Entry 6IZR (electron microscopy, 4.70 A resolution (low resolution: residue-level contacts below are approximate; hydrogen-bond / salt-bridge calls are withheld)); this record covers chains B and b of the 30 polymer chains in the assembly.

Chain B (and b):
Molecule: Putative plasmid segregation protein ParM
From: Clostridium botulinum Prevot_594
Notes: chain b of this document is another copy of the same molecule, construct and numbering; everything in this record applies to it too
UniProt: A0A0B4W229 (A0A0B4W229_CLOBO); residue numbers follow UniProt; this construct covers 1-349
Chain sequence (349 residues; row label = number of the first residue in the row):
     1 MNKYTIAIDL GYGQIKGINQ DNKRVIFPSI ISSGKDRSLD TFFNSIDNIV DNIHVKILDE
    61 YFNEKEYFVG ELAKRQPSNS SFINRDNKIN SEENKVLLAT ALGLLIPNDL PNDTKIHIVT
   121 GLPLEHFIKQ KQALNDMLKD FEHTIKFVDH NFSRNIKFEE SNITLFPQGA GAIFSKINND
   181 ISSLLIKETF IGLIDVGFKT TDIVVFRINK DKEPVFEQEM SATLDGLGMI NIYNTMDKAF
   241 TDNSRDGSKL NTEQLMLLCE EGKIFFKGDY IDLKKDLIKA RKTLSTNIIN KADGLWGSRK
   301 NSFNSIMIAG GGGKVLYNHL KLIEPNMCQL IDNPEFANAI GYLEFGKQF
Ion coordination: Mg2+: Asp195 (together with ADP)
Ligand contacts: ADP (adenosine-5'-diphosphate): Asp9, Gly11, Tyr12, Gly13, Gln14, Lys16, Gln168, Val196, Gly197, Phe198, Met229, Tyr233, Cys259, Glu260, Gly310, Gly311, Gly312, Lys314, Val315, Pro334, Glu335
Reported in the primary citation:
  - catalytic residues: Gln168 (proposed by the authors, not directly observed)

Interface between chain B and chain b:
Pairs across the interface (9):
  Glu60(B) - Lys274(b)
  Tyr61(B) - Glu261(b)
  Tyr61(B) - Lys274(b)
  Tyr61(B) - Leu277(b)
  Tyr61(B) - Arg281(b)
  Phe62(B) - Asn318(b)
  Asn63(B) - Asn318(b)
  Glu64(B) - Lys321(b)
  Asp140(B) - Lys263(b)
Also at the interface, not in a pair above, chain b (9 interface residues in all): Glu260, Gly262

Overview:
6 residues of chain B and 9 residues of chain b are in contact. Ligands of chain B: ADP. From the paper: the
catalytic residue Gln168(B).
Both chains are Putative plasmid segregation protein ParM (Clostridium botulinum Prevot_594). Entry 6IZR
(Whole structure of a 15-stranded ParM filament from Clostridium botulinum) was determined by electron
microscopy (same publication as 6IXW and 6IZV).
